7V2Y - chains D and E of the 6 polymer chains in the assembly; structure by electron microscopy, 3.40 A resolution.

# Chain D
Molecule: THO complex subunit MFT1
Source organism: Saccharomyces cerevisiae S288c
Reference sequence: P33441 (MFT1_YEAST); numbering as in UniProt (aligned over 1-392)
Amino-acid sequence (392 residues; each row starts with the number of its first residue):
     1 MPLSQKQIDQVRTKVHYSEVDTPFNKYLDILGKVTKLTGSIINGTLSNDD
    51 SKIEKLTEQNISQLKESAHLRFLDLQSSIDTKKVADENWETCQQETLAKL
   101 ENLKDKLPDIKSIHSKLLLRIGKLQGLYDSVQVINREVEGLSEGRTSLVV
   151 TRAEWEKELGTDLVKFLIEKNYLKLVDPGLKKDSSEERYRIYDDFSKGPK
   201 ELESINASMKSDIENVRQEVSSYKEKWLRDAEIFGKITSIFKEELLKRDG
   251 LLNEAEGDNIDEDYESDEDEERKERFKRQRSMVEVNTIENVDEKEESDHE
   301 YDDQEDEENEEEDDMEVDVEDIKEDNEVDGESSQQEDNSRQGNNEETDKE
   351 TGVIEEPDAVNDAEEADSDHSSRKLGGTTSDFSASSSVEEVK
Disordered / not traced: 139-392
Swiss-Prot annotation at these positions:
  - modified residue: Ser266 (Phosphoserine)

# Chain E
Molecule: THO complex subunit THP2
Source organism: Saccharomyces cerevisiae S288c
Reference sequence: O13539 (THP2_YEAST); residue numbers follow UniProt; this construct covers 1-261
Amino-acid sequence (261 residues; each row starts with the number of its first residue):
     1 MTKEEGRTYFESLCEEEQSLQESQTHLLNILDILSVLADPRSSDDLLTES
    51 LKKLPDLHRELINSSIRLRYDKYQTREAQLLEDTKTGRDVAAGVQNPKSI
   101 SEYYSTFEHLNRDTLRYINLLKRLSVDLAKQVEVSDPSVTVYEMDKWVPS
   151 EKLQGILEQYCAPDTDIRGVDAQIKNYLDQIKMARAKFGLENKYSLKERL
   201 STLTKELNHWRKEWDDIEMLMFGDDAHSMKKMIQKIDSLKSEINAPSESY
   251 PVDKEGDIVLE
Disordered / not traced: 1-4, 185-261

# How chain D and chain E interact
Contacting residue pairs (73):
  His16(D) - Arg76(E)
  His16(D) - Leu80(E)
  Tyr17(D) - Leu80(E)  hydrophobic
  Glu19(D) - Arg76(E)  salt bridge
  Phe24(D) - Glu16(E)
  Phe24(D) - Leu68(E)  hydrophobic
  Phe24(D) - Lys72(E)
  Tyr27(D) - Leu20(E)  hydrophobic
  Tyr27(D) - Gln24(E)  hydrogen bond
  Tyr27(D) - Leu27(E)
  Leu28(D) - Arg69(E)
  Leu31(D) - Leu61(E)  hydrophobic
  Val34(D) - Leu27(E)  hydrophobic
  Val34(D) - Leu61(E)  hydrophobic
  Thr35(D) - His58(E)
  Thr35(D) - Leu61(E)
  Leu37(D) - Leu34(E)  hydrophobic
  Thr38(D) - Ile30(E)
  Thr38(D) - His58(E)  hydrogen bond
  Ile41(D) - Leu54(E)  hydrophobic
  Ile42(D) - Pro55(E)  hydrophobic
  Thr57(D) - Ala38(E)
  Lys65(D) - Leu31(E)
  Ala68(D) - Gln24(E)
  Ala68(D) - Leu31(E)  hydrophobic
  Phe72(D) - Leu20(E)  hydrophobic
  Phe72(D) - Gln24(E)
  Leu75(D) - Leu20(E)  hydrophobic
  Gln76(D) - Glu17(E)
  Ile79(D) - Leu13(E)  hydrophobic
  Ile79(D) - Leu20(E)  hydrophobic
  Lys82(D) - Leu13(E)
  Lys83(D) - Cys14(E)
  Lys83(D) - Glu17(E)  salt bridge
  Asp86(D) - Tyr9(E)
  Asp86(D) - Phe10(E)
  Leu97(D) - Val90(E)
  Leu97(D) - Val94(E)  hydrophobic
  Leu100(D) - Ile100(E)
  Glu101(D) - Gln95(E)
  Glu101(D) - Asn96(E)
  Asn102(D) - Ser99(E)  hydrogen bond (backbone-side chain)
  Leu103(D) - Ser99(E)  hydrogen bond (backbone-side chain)
  Leu103(D) - Ile100(E)  hydrophobic
  Leu103(D) - Tyr103(E)  hydrophobic
  Leu107(D) - Thr106(E)
  Ile110(D) - Thr106(E)
  His114(D) - His109(E)  hydrogen bond
  His114(D) - Asp113(E)
  Leu117(D) - Thr114(E)
  Leu118(D) - Arg116(E)
  Arg120(D) - Tyr117(E)
  Ile121(D) - Arg116(E)
  Ile121(D) - Tyr117(E)  hydrophobic
  Lys123(D) - Tyr160(E)
  Lys123(D) - Cys161(E)
  Lys123(D) - Ala162(E)
  Lys123(D) - Pro163(E)
  Leu124(D) - Tyr117(E)  hydrophobic
  Leu124(D) - Leu121(E)  hydrophobic
  Leu124(D) - Cys161(E)  hydrophobic
  Gln125(D) - Leu120(E)
  Gly126(D) - Tyr160(E)
  Leu127(D) - Tyr160(E)
  Tyr128(D) - Leu120(E)  hydrogen bond (side chain-backbone)
  Tyr128(D) - Val126(E)
  Ser130(D) - Ile174(E)
  Val131(D) - Leu128(E)  hydrophobic
  Ile134(D) - Ile174(E)  hydrophobic
  Ile134(D) - Leu178(E)  hydrophobic
  Asn135(D) - Asp127(E)  hydrogen bond (side chain-backbone)
  Asn135(D) - Leu128(E)
  Asn135(D) - Ala129(E)
Also at the interface, not in a pair above, chain D (55 interface residues in all): Ile30, Glu58, Ile61, Leu64, Gln93, Lys104, Lys111, Ile113, Gln132, Glu137
Also at the interface, not in a pair above, chain E (55 interface residues in all): Ser23, Ser65, Glu77, Ala91, Phe107, Leu110, Ser125, Leu157

# Summary
The chain D/chain E interface involves 55 residues from each chain, with 7 hydrogen bonds and 2 salt bridges.
Among the polar pairs are Glu19(D)-Arg76(E), Lys83(D)-Glu17(E) and Tyr27(D)-Gln24(E).
Here chain D is THO complex subunit MFT1 and chain E is THO complex subunit THP2, both from Saccharomyces
cerevisiae S288c. Entry 7V2Y (cryo-EM structure of yeast THO complex with Sub2) was determined by electron
microscopy, deposited together with 7V2W.
